PDB entry 1M34 | X-ray diffraction, 2.30 A resolution | chains B and F of the 8 polymer chains in the assembly

Chain B:
Molecule: Nitrogenase Molybdenum-Iron Protein beta chain
From: Azotobacter vinelandii
Notes: EC 1.18.6.1
UniProt: p07329 (NIFK_AZOVI); residues 2-523 here correspond to UniProt positions 1-522 (UniProt number = residue number - 1)
Sequence (522 residues; numbered 2 to 523; the number before each row is that of its first residue):
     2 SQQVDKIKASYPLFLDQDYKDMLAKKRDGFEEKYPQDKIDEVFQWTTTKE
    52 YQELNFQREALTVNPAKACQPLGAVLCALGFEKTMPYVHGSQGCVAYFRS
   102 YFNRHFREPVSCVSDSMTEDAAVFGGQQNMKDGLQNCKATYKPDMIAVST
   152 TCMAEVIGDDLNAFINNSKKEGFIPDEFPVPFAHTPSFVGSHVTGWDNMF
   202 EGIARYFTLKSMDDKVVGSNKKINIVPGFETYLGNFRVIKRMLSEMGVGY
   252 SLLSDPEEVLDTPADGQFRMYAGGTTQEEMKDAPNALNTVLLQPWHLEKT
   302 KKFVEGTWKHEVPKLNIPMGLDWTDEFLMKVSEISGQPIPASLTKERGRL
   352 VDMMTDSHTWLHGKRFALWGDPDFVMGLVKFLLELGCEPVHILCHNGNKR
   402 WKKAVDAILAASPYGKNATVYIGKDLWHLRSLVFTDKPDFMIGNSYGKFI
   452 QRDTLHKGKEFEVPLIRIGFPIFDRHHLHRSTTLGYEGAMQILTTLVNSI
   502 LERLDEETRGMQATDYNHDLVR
Ion coordination: fe(8)-S(7) cluster Fe: C70, C95, C153 (shared with 3 residues of chain A); Ca2+ site 1: R108, E109 (shared with 2 residues of chain D); Ca2+ site 2: D353, D357 (shared with 2 residues of chain D)
Residues lining bound ligands: fe(8)-S(7) cluster (CLF): C70, P72, S92, G94, C95, Y98, F99, T152, C153, S188

Chain F:
Molecule: Nitrogenase Iron Protein 1
From: Azotobacter vinelandii
Notes: EC 1.18.6.1
UniProt: p00459 (NIH1_AZOVI); residue numbers follow UniProt; this construct covers 1-289
Sequence (289 residues; each row starts with the number of its first residue):
     1 AMRQCAIYGKGGIGKSTTTQNLVAALAEMGKKVMIVGCDPKADSTRLILH
    51 SKAQNTIMEMAAEAGTVEDLELEDVLKAGYGGVKCVESGGPEPGVGCAGR
   101 GVITAINFLEEEGAYEDDLDFVFYDVLGDVVCGGFAMPIRENKAQEIYIV
   151 CSGEMMAMYAANNISKGIVKYANSGSVRLGGLICNSRNTDREDELIIALA
   201 NKLGTQMIHFVPRDNVVQRAEIRRMTVIEYDPKAKQADEYRALARKVVDN
   251 KLLVIPNPITMDELEELLMEFGIMEVEDESIVGKTAEEV
Disordered / not traced: 275-289
Ion coordination: Mg2+: S16 (together with ADP); 4Fe-4S cluster Fe: C97, C132 (shared with 2 residues of chain E)
Residues lining bound ligands:
  - ADP (adenosine-5'-diphosphate), molecule 1: K10, E154, M155, M156
  - ADP, molecule 2: K10, G11, G12, I13, G14, K15, S16, T17, N185, V211, P212, R213, D214, V217, Q218, E221, Q236, Y240
  - tetrafluoroaluminate (ALF), molecule 1: K10, G11, D129
  - tetrafluoroaluminate (ALF), molecule 2: K10, G11, G12, K15, D39, K41, D43, V126, L127, G128
  - 4Fe-4S cluster (SF4): C97, A98, G99, V131, C132, F135

How chain B and chain F interact:
Contacting residue pairs - 26 pairs, chain B then chain F:
  Q128(B) - K170(F)
  E156(B) - R100(F)  salt bridge
  E156(B) - I103(F)
  V157(B) - C97(F)  hydrophobic
  I158(B) - G133(F)  hydrogen bond (backbone-backbone)
  I158(B) - G134(F)
  G159(B) - I103(F)
  G159(B) - G133(F)
  G159(B) - R140(F)  hydrogen bond (backbone-side chain)
  D160(B) - R140(F)
  D161(B) - R140(F)  salt bridge
  D161(B) - Y171(F)
  N163(B) - E141(F)  hydrogen bond
  A164(B) - K170(F)
  A164(B) - S174(F)
  F165(B) - K170(F)
  N167(B) - E141(F)
  N167(B) - S174(F)
  N168(B) - K170(F)  hydrogen bond (side chain-backbone)
  N168(B) - N173(F)
  N168(B) - S174(F)
  K171(B) - N173(F)  hydrogen bond (side chain-backbone)
  P187(B) - R100(F)
  F189(B) - R100(F)
  K303(B) - E111(F)
  K400(B) - D69(F)  salt bridge
Other interface residues (no listed pair), chain B (18 interface residues in all): H185
Other interface residues (no listed pair), chain F (14 interface residues in all): C132

In short:
18 residues of chain B face 14 of chain F across their interface; the contacts include 5 hydrogen bonds and 3
salt bridges. Among the polar pairs are E156(B)-R100(F), D161(B)-R140(F) and K400(B)-D69(F). Bound to chain B:
fe(8)-S(7) cluster.
Here chain B is Nitrogenase Molybdenum-Iron Protein beta chain and chain F is Nitrogenase Iron Protein 1, both
from Azotobacter vinelandii. Entry 1M34 (Nitrogenase Complex From Azotobacter Vinelandii Stabilized By
ADP-Tetrafluoroaluminate) was determined by X-ray diffraction (same publication as 1M1Y).
